Entry 7QTC (X-ray diffraction, 2.55 A resolution); this record covers chains BBB and DDD of the 4 polymer chains in the assembly.

[Chain BBB (and DDD)]
Protein: Isoaspartyl peptidase subunit beta
From: Escherichia coli
Notes: chain DDD of this document is another copy of the same molecule, construct and numbering; everything in this record applies to it too
UniProt: P37595 (IAAA_ECOLI); residues 179-321 here = UniProt positions 179-321
Chain sequence (143 residues; numbered 179 to 321; the number before each row is that of its first residue):
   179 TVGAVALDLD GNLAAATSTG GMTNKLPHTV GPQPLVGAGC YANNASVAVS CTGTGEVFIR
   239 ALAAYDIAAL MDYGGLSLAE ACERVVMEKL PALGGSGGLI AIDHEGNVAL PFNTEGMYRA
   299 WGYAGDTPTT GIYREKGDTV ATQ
Unresolved in the structure: 314-321 (chain DDD: 232, 314-321)
Sequence notes: engineered mutation His-206 (Gly in P37595), Thr-207 (Arg in P37595), Pro-210 (Asp in P37595), Gln-211 (Ser in P37595)
Swiss-Prot annotation at these positions:
  - active site: Thr-179 (Nucleophile)
  - binding site (substrate): Thr-230 to Gly-233
  - mutagenesis: Thr-179 (T179A: Catalytically inactive)
What the authors report for this chain:
  - contacts within the chain: Leu-204/Thr-207 (hydrogen bond), Thr-195/Gln-211 (hydrogen bond), Gln-211/Cys-229 (hydrogen bond)
  - mutagenesis - G206H/R207T/D210P/S211Q: abolished catalytic activity

[Interface between chain BBB and chain DDD]
Residue-residue contacts (20):
  Leu-213(BBB) / Leu-213(DDD)  hydrophobic
  Val-214(BBB) / Leu-240(DDD)
  Gly-215(BBB) / Leu-240(DDD)
  Ile-237(BBB) / Val-214(DDD)  hydrophobic
  Leu-240(BBB) / Val-214(DDD)
  Tyr-243(BBB) / Leu-240(DDD)  hydrophobic
  Tyr-243(BBB) / Tyr-243(DDD)  hydrophobic
  Tyr-243(BBB) / Asp-244(DDD)  hydrogen bond
  Asp-244(BBB) / Tyr-243(DDD)  hydrogen bond
  Asp-244(BBB) / Tyr-251(DDD)  hydrogen bond
  Ala-247(BBB) / Ala-247(DDD)  hydrophobic
  Leu-248(BBB) / Tyr-251(DDD)  hydrophobic
  Tyr-251(BBB) / Asp-244(DDD)  hydrogen bond
  Tyr-251(BBB) / Ala-247(DDD)
  Tyr-251(BBB) / Leu-248(DDD)
  Tyr-251(BBB) / Tyr-251(DDD)
  Tyr-251(BBB) / Gly-252(DDD)
  Tyr-251(BBB) / Lys-267(DDD)  hydrogen bond
  Gly-252(BBB) / Tyr-251(DDD)
  Lys-267(BBB) / Tyr-251(DDD)  hydrogen bond
Interface residues without a listed pair, chain BBB (15 interface residues in all): Tyr-219, Arg-238, Ala-239
Interface residues without a listed pair, chain DDD (16 interface residues in all): Gly-215, Tyr-219, Ile-237, Arg-238, Ala-239, Arg-262

[Overview]
The interface between chain BBB and chain DDD involves 15 residues on one side and 16 on the other, with 6
hydrogen bonds. Among the polar pairs are Tyr-243(BBB)/Asp-244(DDD), Asp-244(BBB)/Tyr-251(DDD) and
Tyr-251(BBB)/Lys-267(DDD). The paper reports that G206H/R207T/D210P/S211Q of chain BBB abolish catalytic
activity; contacts within the chain involving Thr-207(BBB), Leu-204(BBB) and Gln-211(BBB) among others.
Both chains are Isoaspartyl peptidase subunit beta (Escherichia coli). Entry 7QTC (Structure of E.coli Class 2
L-asparaginase EcAIII, mutant RDM1-3 (G206H, R207T, D210P, S211Q)) was determined by X-ray diffraction
together with 7QQ8, 7QSF, 7QVR, 7QY6, 7QYM, 7QYX, 7R1G and 7R5C from the same study.
